5R4B - chains C and D of the 5 polymer chains in the assembly; structure by X-ray diffraction, 1.05 A resolution.

[Chain C]
Molecule: gamma-chymotrypsin
From: Bos taurus
Notes: EC 3.4.21.1
Reference sequence: P00766 (CTRA_BOVIN); numbering as in UniProt (aligned over 149-245)
Chain sequence (97 residues; numbered 149 to 245; the number before each row is that of its first residue):
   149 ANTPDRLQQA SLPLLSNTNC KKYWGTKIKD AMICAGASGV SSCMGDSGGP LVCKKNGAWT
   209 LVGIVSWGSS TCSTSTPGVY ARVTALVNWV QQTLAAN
Swiss-Prot annotation at these positions:
  - active site: S195 (Charge relay system)
Disulfides: C168-C182, C191-C220

[Chain D]
Molecule: peptide SWPW
From: Bos taurus
Chain sequence (4 residues; row label = number of the first residue in the row):
   426 SWPW

[How chain C and chain D interact]
Residue-residue contacts (21; chain C residue first):
  S189(C) with W429(D)
  S190(C) with W429(D)
  C191(C) with W429(D)
  M192(C) with W427(D); W429(D)
  G193(C) with W429(D), hydrogen bond (backbone-backbone)
  D194(C) with W429(D), hydrogen bond (backbone-backbone)
  S195(C) with P428(D); W429(D), covalent bond
  V213(C) with W429(D), hydrophobic
  S214(C) with P428(D); W429(D), hydrogen bond (backbone-backbone)
  W215(C) with W427(D); W429(D)
  G216(C) with S426(D); W427(D), hydrogen bond (backbone-backbone); W429(D)
  S217(C) with W429(D), hydrogen bond (backbone-side chain)
  S218(C) with S426(D); W427(D)
  G226(C) with W429(D)
Other interface residues (no listed pair), chain C (19 interface residues in all): W172, K175, C220, V227, Y228

[Summary]
Chain C and chain D form an interface of 19 and 4 residues respectively, with 1 covalent bond and 5 hydrogen
bonds. Polar pairs include S217(C)-W429(D), G193(C)-W429(D) and D194(C)-W429(D). Curated annotation (UniProt)
lists active-site residue S195(C) on chain C.
Here chain C is gamma-chymotrypsin and chain D is peptide SWPW, both from Bos taurus. Entry 5R4B (Crystal
Structure of deuterated gamma-Chymotrypsin at pH 9, cryo temperature) was determined by X-ray diffraction.
